Entry 8VLB (X-ray diffraction, 2.90 A resolution); this record covers chains A and C of the 4 polymer chains in the assembly.

Chain A:
Molecule: von Hippel-Lindau disease tumor suppressor
From: Homo sapiens
UniProt: P40337 (VHL_HUMAN); residue numbers follow UniProt; this construct covers 54-213
Amino-acid sequence (162 residues; each row starts with the number of its first residue):
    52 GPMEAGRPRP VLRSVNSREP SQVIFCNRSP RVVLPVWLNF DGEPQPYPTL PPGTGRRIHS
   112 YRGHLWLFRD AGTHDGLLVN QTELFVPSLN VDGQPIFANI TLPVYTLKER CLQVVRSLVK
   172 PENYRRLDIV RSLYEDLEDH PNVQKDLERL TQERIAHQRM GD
Not modelled in the structure: 52-60, 209-213
Differences from the reference sequence: expression tag (52-53)
Curated features (UniProtKB/Swiss-Prot):
  - region: Thr157 to Val166 (Interaction with Elongin BC complex)
  - natural variant: Leu63 (L63P: In PCC), Arg64 (R64P: In PCC), Ser65 (S65A: In PCC; S65L: In VHLD; S65W: In VHLD), Val66 to Gln73 (deletion: In VHLD), Ser68 (S68W: In PCC and VHLD), Glu70 (E70K: In VHLD), Val74 (V74G: In VHLD), Ile75 (deletion: In VHLD), Phe76 (F76I: In VHLD; F76L: In VHLD; F76S: In VHLD; deletion: In VHLD), Asn78 (N78H: In VHLD; N78S: In VHLD; N78T: In VHLD), Arg79 (R79P: In VHLD), Ser80 (S80I: In VHLD; S80N: In PCC and VHLD; S80R: In VHLD), 64 further natural variant entries in UniProt
  - mutagenesis: Tyr98 (Y98N: No interaction with HIF1A. No HIF1A degradation)
Residues lining bound ligands: 3JF (N-acetyl-3-methyl-L-valyl-(4R)-4-hydroxy-N-[4-(4-methyl-1,3-thiazol-5-yl)benzyl]-L-prolinamide): Arg69, Phe76, Pro86, Trp88, Phe91, Tyr98, Pro99, Leu101, Arg107, Ile109, His110, Ser111, Tyr112, His115, Trp117
What the authors report for this chain:
  - binding site for 3JF: Tyr98, Arg107, His110, Ser111, His115

Chain C:
Molecule: Elongin-C
From: Homo sapiens
UniProt: Q15369 (ELOC_HUMAN); residues 17-112 here = UniProt positions 17-112
Amino-acid sequence (96 residues; row label = number of the first residue in the row):
    17 MYVKLISSDG HEFIVKREHA LTSGTIKAML SGPGQFAENE TNEVNFREIP SHVLSKVCMY
    77 FTYKVRYTNS STEIPEFPIA PEIALELLMA ANFLDC

How chain A and chain C interact:
Pairs across the interface (46; chain A residue first):
  Arg79(A) with Thr88(C); Glu89(C), salt bridge
  Pro81(A) with Glu92(C)
  Arg82(A) with Glu92(C), salt bridge
  Gln132(A) with Ser86(C); Ser87(C)
  Asn150(A) with Thr88(C), hydrogen bond (side chain-backbone)
  Thr152(A) with Thr88(C); Glu89(C)
  Leu153(A) with Ile90(C); Pro91(C); Glu92(C)
  Pro154(A) with Ile90(C)
  Val155(A) with Tyr79(C), hydrophobic; Lys80(C); Tyr83(C); Thr84(C); Ile90(C), hydrophobic
  Tyr156(A) with Tyr76(C), hydrogen bond (backbone-side chain)
  Thr157(A) with Tyr76(C); Cys112(C)
  Leu158(A) with Tyr76(C), hydrogen bond (backbone-side chain); Phe93(C), hydrophobic; Leu103(C), hydrophobic; Ala107(C), hydrophobic; Cys112(C), hydrogen bond (backbone-backbone)
  Lys159(A) with Leu104(C); Ala107(C); Asn108(C), hydrogen bond; Cys112(C), hydrogen bond (backbone-backbone)
  Arg161(A) with Glu92(C), salt bridge; Phe93(C), hydrogen bond (side chain-backbone); Ile95(C)
  Cys162(A) with Ile95(C); Leu103(C), hydrophobic; Leu104(C), hydrophobic
  Leu163(A) with Leu104(C), hydrophobic
  Val165(A) with Ile95(C), hydrophobic
  Val166(A) with Ala100(C), hydrophobic
  Leu169(A) with Pro97(C), hydrophobic
  Leu178(A) with Leu101(C), hydrophobic
  Ile180(A) with Leu101(C), hydrophobic; Met105(C), hydrophobic
  Ser183(A) with Asn108(C)
  Leu184(A) with Leu104(C), hydrophobic; Asn108(C)
Other interface residues (no listed pair), chain A (25 interface residues in all): Gln164, Asp179
Other interface residues (no listed pair), chain C (24 interface residues in all): Val73

In short:
Chain A and chain C form an interface of 25 and 24 residues respectively, with 7 hydrogen bonds and 3 salt
bridges. Polar pairs include Arg79(A)-Glu89(C), Arg82(A)-Glu92(C) and Arg161(A)-Glu92(C). Ligands of chain A:
compound 3JF. From the paper: a binding site for 3JF at Tyr98(A), Arg107(A) and His110(A) among others.
Here chain A is von Hippel-Lindau disease tumor suppressor and chain C is Elongin-C, both from Homo sapiens.
Entry 8VLB (Crystal structure of EloBC-VHL-CDO1 complex bound to compound 4 molecular glue) was determined by
X-ray diffraction, deposited together with 8VL9.
